2RI7 - chains A and P; structure by X-ray diffraction, 1.45 A resolution.

[Chain A]
Name: Nucleosome-remodeling factor subunit BPTF
Organism: Homo sapiens
Notes: fragment: PHD-type 2 domain and Bromo domain; residues 2726-2894
Reference sequence: Q12830 (BPTF_HUMAN); residues 6-174 here correspond to UniProt positions 2726-2894 (UniProt number = residue number + 2720)
Sequence (174 residues; each row starts with the number of its first residue):
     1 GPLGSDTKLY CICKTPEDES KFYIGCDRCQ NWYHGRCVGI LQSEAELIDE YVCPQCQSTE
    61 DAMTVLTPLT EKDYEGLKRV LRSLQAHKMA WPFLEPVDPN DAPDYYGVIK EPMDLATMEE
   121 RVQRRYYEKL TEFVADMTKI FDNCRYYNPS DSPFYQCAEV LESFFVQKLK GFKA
Unresolved in the structure: 1-6
Sequence notes: expression tag (1-5); engineered mutation E17 (Tyr2737 in Q12830)
Ion coordination: Zn2+ site 1: C11, C13, H34, C37; Zn2+ site 2: C26, C29, C53, C56
From the paper describing this entry:
  - mutagenesis - Y17E (KD 15 uM): decreased binding to H3K4me3
  - mutagenesis - Y17E: increased binding to H3K4me2
  - mutagenesis - Y17E (KD 13 uM): increased binding to H3K4me1

[Chain P]
Name: histone H3.1
Notes: fragment: N-terminal tail residues 2-10
Reference sequence: P68431 (H31_HUMAN); residues 1-9 here correspond to UniProt positions 2-10 (UniProt number = residue number + 1)
Sequence (9 residues; row label = number of the first residue in the row):
     1 ARTKQTARK
Unresolved in the structure: 7-9
Modified positions: K4 (n-dimethyl-lysine; MLY)
Curated features (UniProtKB/Swiss-Prot):
  - modified residue: R2 (Asymmetric dimethylarginine), T3 (Phosphothreonine), K4 (Allysine), Q5 (5-glutamyl dopamine), T6 (Phosphothreonine), R8 (Citrulline), K9 (N6,N6,N6-trimethyllysine)
From the paper describing this entry:
  - post-translational modification sites: K4

[Interface between chain A and chain P]
Pairs across the interface (21):
  Y10(A) - K4(P)
  E17(A) - K4(P)
  E19(A) - T6(P)
  S20(A) - T6(P)
  K21(A) - K4(P)
  F22(A) - T3(P)
  F22(A) - K4(P)
  Y23(A) - T3(P)
  Y23(A) - K4(P)  hydrogen bond (backbone-backbone)
  I24(A) - R2(P)
  G25(A) - R2(P)  hydrogen bond (backbone-backbone)
  C26(A) - R2(P)  hydrogen bond (backbone-side chain)
  D27(A) - R2(P)  salt bridge
  Q30(A) - R2(P)
  W32(A) - R2(P)
  W32(A) - T3(P)
  W32(A) - K4(P)
  Q42(A) - Q5(P)  hydrogen bond
  A45(A) - A1(P)
  I48(A) - A1(P)  hydrogen bond (backbone-backbone)
  D49(A) - A1(P)  hydrogen bond (backbone-backbone)
Other interface residues (no listed pair), chain A (18 interface residues in all): Y51
From the paper, about this interface:
  - pairs named by the authors: E17(A)-K4(P) (hydrogen bond)
  - interface residues, chain P: R2(P)

[In short]
Chain A and chain P form an interface of 18 and 6 residues respectively; the contacts include 6 hydrogen bonds
and 1 salt bridge. Polar contacts include D27(A)-R2(P), C26(A)-R2(P) and Q42(A)-Q5(P). The paper describes a
hydrogen bond between E17(A) and K4(P). From the paper: Y17E of chain A reduces binding to H3K4me3; the
interface residue R2(P).
Here chain A is Nucleosome-remodeling factor subunit BPTF (Homo sapiens) and chain P is histone H3.1. Entry
2RI7 (Crystal structure of PHD finger-linker-bromodomain Y17E mutant from human BPTF in the H3(1-9)K4ME2 bound
state) was determined by X-ray diffraction.
